PDB entry 4E0G | X-ray diffraction, 2.20 A resolution | chains A and C of the 3 polymer chains in the assembly

Chain A:
Molecule: Protelomerase
From: Agrobacterium tumefaciens
Reference sequence: Q7CWV1 (Q7CWV1_AGRT5); numbering as in UniProt (aligned over 103-421)
Sequence (462 residues; numbered -19 to 442; the number before each row is that of its first residue; numbers below 1 keep their minus sign (Met-19 is residue -19)):
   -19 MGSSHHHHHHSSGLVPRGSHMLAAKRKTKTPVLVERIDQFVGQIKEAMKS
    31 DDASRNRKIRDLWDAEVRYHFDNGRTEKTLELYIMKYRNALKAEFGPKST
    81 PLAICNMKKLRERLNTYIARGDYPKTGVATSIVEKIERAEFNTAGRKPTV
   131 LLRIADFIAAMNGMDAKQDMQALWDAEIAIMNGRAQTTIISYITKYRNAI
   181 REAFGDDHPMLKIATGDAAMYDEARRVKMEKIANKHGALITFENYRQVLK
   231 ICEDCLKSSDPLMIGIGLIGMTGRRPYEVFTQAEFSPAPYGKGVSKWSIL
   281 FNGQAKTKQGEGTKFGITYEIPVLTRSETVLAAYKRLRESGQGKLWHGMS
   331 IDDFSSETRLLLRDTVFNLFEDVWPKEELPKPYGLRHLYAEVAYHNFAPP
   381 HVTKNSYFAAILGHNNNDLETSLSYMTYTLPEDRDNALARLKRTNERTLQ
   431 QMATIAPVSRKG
Disordered / not traced: -19 to 102, 422-442
Sequence notes: expression tag (-19 to 102, 422-442)
Bound ions: vanadate ion: Tyr405 (shared with DA13(C) of chain C; 1 residue of chain D)
What the authors report for this chain:
  - catalytic residues: Arg255, Tyr405
  - binding site for vanadate ion: Tyr405
  - catalytic residues: Lys286, Arg366, His394 (by similarity / conservation)
  - binding site for the 19-nt DNA strand: Arg205, Lys208, Lys288, Glu400
  - mutagenesis - Y201A, R205A: abolished catalytic activity on hairpin products
  - mutagenesis - Y201A, R205A: unchanged catalytic activity on DNA cutting

Chain C:
Molecule: 13-nt DNA strand
Sequence (13 nucleotides; row label = number of the first residue in the row):
     1 CATAATAACAATA
Bound ions: vanadate ion: DA13 (shared with Tyr405(A) of chain A; 1 residue of chain D)

Interface between chain A and chain C:
Pairs across the interface - 37 pairs, chain A then chain C:
  Ala119(A) - DA7(C)  phosphate contact
  Asn122(A) - DT6(C)  hydrogen bond to the phosphate
  Asn122(A) - DA7(C)  hydrogen bond to the phosphate
  Ala124(A) - DA4(C)  base contact
  Ala124(A) - DT6(C)  sugar contact
  Gly125(A) - DA5(C)  base contact
  Gly125(A) - DT6(C)  sugar contact
  Arg126(A) - DT6(C)  hydrogen bond to the base
  Arg126(A) - DA7(C)  sugar contact
  Arg126(A) - DA8(C)  sugar contact
  Lys127(A) - DA7(C)  phosphate contact
  Lys127(A) - DA8(C)  sugar contact
  Pro128(A) - DA7(C)  phosphate contact
  Pro128(A) - DA8(C)  phosphate contact
  Thr129(A) - DA8(C)  phosphate contact
  Val130(A) - DA8(C)  hydrogen bond to the phosphate
  Val130(A) - DC9(C)  phosphate contact
  Leu131(A) - DA8(C)  hydrogen bond to the phosphate
  Arg164(A) - DC9(C)  phosphate contact
  Arg164(A) - DA10(C)  salt bridge to the phosphate
  Ala165(A) - DA10(C)  hydrogen bond to the phosphate
  Ala165(A) - DA11(C)  phosphate contact
  Thr167(A) - DA10(C)  sugar contact
  Thr167(A) - DA11(C)  hydrogen bond to the phosphate
  Thr167(A) - DT12(C)  base contact
  Thr168(A) - DC9(C)  sugar contact
  Thr168(A) - DA10(C)  hydrogen bond to the phosphate
  Ser171(A) - DA11(C)  hydrogen bond to the base
  Tyr172(A) - DA8(C)  sugar contact
  Tyr172(A) - DC9(C)  hydrogen bond to the phosphate
  Lys211(A) - DT12(C)  salt bridge to the phosphate
  Lys286(A) - DA13(C)  hydrogen bond to the sugar
  Tyr363(A) - DA13(C)  sugar contact
  His367(A) - DA13(C)  salt bridge to the phosphate
  Thr401(A) - DA13(C)  phosphate contact
  Ser404(A) - DA13(C)  sugar contact
  Tyr405(A) - DA13(C)  hydrogen bond to the phosphate
Other interface residues (no listed pair), chain A (25 interface residues in all): Lys208, Leu340

Summary:
The interface between chain A and chain C involves 25 residues on one side and 10 on the other, with 12
hydrogen bonds and 3 salt bridges. Polar contacts include Arg126(A)-DT6(C), Ser171(A)-DA11(C) and
Lys286(A)-DA13(C). From the paper: catalytic residues Arg255(A), Tyr405(A) and Lys286(A) among others; Y201A
and R205A of chain A abolish catalytic activity on hairpin products.
Chain A is Protelomerase (Agrobacterium tumefaciens) and chain C is a 13-nt DNA strand; the structure,
Protelomerase tela/DNA hairpin product/vanadate complex, was determined by X-ray diffraction, deposited
together with 4DWP, 4E0J, 4E0P, 4E0Y, 4E0Z and 4E10.
